Entry 7ZRZ (electron microscopy, 3.09 A resolution); this record covers chains CP1 and ZN1 of the 5 polymer chains in the assembly.

# Chain CP1
Name: tRNA-splicing endonuclease subunit Sen54
Organism: Homo sapiens
Reference sequence: Q7Z6J9 (SEN54_HUMAN); the construct has insertions or renumbered stretches relative to UniProt, so the offset changes along the chain: 1-174 = UniProt 1-174; 408-411 = UniProt 175-178; 425-526 = UniProt 425-526
Chain sequence (293 residues; numbered 1 to 526; 233 numbers in that range are skipped by the numbering (no residue carries them; nothing is unmodelled there); the number before each row is that of its first residue):
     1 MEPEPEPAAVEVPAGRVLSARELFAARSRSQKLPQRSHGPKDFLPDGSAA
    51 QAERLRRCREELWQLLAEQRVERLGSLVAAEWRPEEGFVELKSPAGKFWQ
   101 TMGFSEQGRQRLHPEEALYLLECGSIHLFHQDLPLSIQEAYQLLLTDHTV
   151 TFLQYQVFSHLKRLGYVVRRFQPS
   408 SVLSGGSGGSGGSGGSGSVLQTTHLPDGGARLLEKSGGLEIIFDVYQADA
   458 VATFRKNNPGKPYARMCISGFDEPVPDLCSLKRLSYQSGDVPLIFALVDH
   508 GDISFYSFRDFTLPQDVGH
Not modelled in the structure: 1-29, 408-445, 521-526
Differences from the reference sequence: linker (412-424)
Reported in the primary citation:
  - disease-associated variants - S93P (TDelta = -5.1 degC): decreased stability (citing earlier work)
  - disease-associated variants - E85V, Y119D: decreased stability (proposed by the authors, not directly observed)

# Chain ZN1
Molecule: pre-tRNA Arg TCT 3-2
Sequence (89 nucleotides; row label = number of the first residue in the row):
     1 GGCUCUGUGGCGCAAUGGAUAGCGCAUUGGACUUCUAGAUAGUUAGAGAA
    51 AUUCAAAGGUUGUGGGUUCGAGUCCCACCAGAGUCGCCA
Not modelled in the structure: 37-44, 86-89

# Chain CP1 / chain ZN1 interface
Residue-residue contacts (25; chain CP1 residue first):
  Gln31(CP1) - A14(ZN1)  base contact
  Gln31(CP1) - G22(ZN1)  base contact
  Gln31(CP1) - C23(ZN1)  hydrogen bond to the sugar
  Lys32(CP1) - G24(ZN1)  salt bridge to the phosphate
  Gln35(CP1) - C54(ZN1)  phosphate contact
  Arg36(CP1) - A50(ZN1)  base contact
  Lys41(CP1) - A50(ZN1)  phosphate contact
  Lys41(CP1) - A51(ZN1)  salt bridge to the phosphate
  Val71(CP1) - U16(ZN1)  base contact
  Arg73(CP1) - U16(ZN1)  hydrogen bond to the sugar
  Pro94(CP1) - U4(ZN1)  sugar contact
  Ala95(CP1) - C5(ZN1)  sugar contact
  Gly96(CP1) - C5(ZN1)  sugar contact
  Trp99(CP1) - G83(ZN1)  sugar contact
  Gln100(CP1) - G81(ZN1)  base contact
  Ala455(CP1) - C11(ZN1)  sugar contact
  Ala455(CP1) - G12(ZN1)  sugar contact
  Val458(CP1) - C13(ZN1)  phosphate contact
  Thr460(CP1) - A82(ZN1)  hydrogen bond to the phosphate
  Phe461(CP1) - A82(ZN1)  sugar contact
  Arg462(CP1) - A82(ZN1)  phosphate contact
  Arg462(CP1) - G83(ZN1)  phosphate contact
  Lys463(CP1) - G83(ZN1)  hydrogen bond to the phosphate
  Asn464(CP1) - G83(ZN1)  hydrogen bond to the phosphate
  Asn464(CP1) - U84(ZN1)  phosphate contact
Interface residues without a listed pair, chain CP1 (27 interface residues in all): Ser37, Glu72, Lys97, Ser105, Gly165, Asp456, Ala459, Tyr513
Interface residues without a listed pair, chain ZN1 (20 interface residues in all): U6, G17, A49

# Summary
Chain CP1 and chain ZN1 form an interface of 27 and 20 residues respectively, with 5 hydrogen bonds and 2 salt
bridges. Among the polar pairs are Gln31(CP1)-C23(ZN1), Arg73(CP1)-U16(ZN1) and Thr460(CP1)-A82(ZN1). The
paper reports that S93P, E85V and Y119D of chain CP1 reduce stability.
Chain CP1 is tRNA-splicing endonuclease subunit Sen54 (Homo sapiens) and chain ZN1 is pre-tRNA Arg TCT 3-2;
the structure, Structure of the human tRNA splicing endonuclease defines substrate recognition, was determined
by electron microscopy.
